PDB entry 6GFY | X-ray diffraction, 2.70 A resolution | chains B and C of the 3 polymer chains in the assembly

[Chain B]
Name: Elongin-C
Source organism: Homo sapiens
Reference sequence: Q15369 (ELOC_HUMAN); residues 17-112 here = UniProt positions 17-112
Chain sequence (97 residues; numbered 16 to 112; the number before each row is that of its first residue):
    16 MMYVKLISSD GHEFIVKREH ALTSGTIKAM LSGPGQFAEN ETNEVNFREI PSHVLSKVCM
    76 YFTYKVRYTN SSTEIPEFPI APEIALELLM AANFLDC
Not modelled in the structure: 48-57
Construct notes: initiating methionine (16)

[Chain C]
Name: von Hippel-Lindau disease tumor suppressor
Source organism: Homo sapiens
Reference sequence: P40337 (VHL_HUMAN); residues 54-213 here = UniProt positions 54-213
Chain sequence (162 residues; numbered 52 to 213; the number before each row is that of its first residue):
    52 GSMEAGRPRP VLRSVNSREP SQVIFCNRSP RVVLPVWLNF DGEPQPYPTL PPGTGRRIHS
   112 YRGHLWLFRD AGTHDGLLVN QTELFVPSLN VDGQPIFANI TLPVYTLKER CLQVVRSLVK
   172 PENYRRLDIV RSLYEDLEDH PNVQKDLERL TQERIAHQRM GD
Not modelled in the structure: 52-61, 203-213
Modified residues: C77 (S-(dimethylarsenic)cysteine; CAS)
Construct notes: expression tag (52-53)
Residues lining bound ligands: EXH ((2R,3R,4S)-1-[(2S)-2-acetamido-3,3-dimethyl-butanoyl]-3-fluoranyl-N-[[4-(4-methyl-1,3-thiazol-5-yl)phenyl]methyl]-4-oxidanyl-pyrrolidine-2-carboxamide): N67, F76, P86, W88, F91, Y98, P99, L101, R107, I109, H110, S111, Y112, H115, W117
UniProt features mapped onto this chain:
  - region: T157 to V166 (Interaction with Elongin BC complex)
From the paper describing this entry:
  - binding site for EXH: H110, S111, W117

[How chain B and chain C interact]
Pairs across the interface (26):
  Y76(B) - Y156(C)  hydrogen bond (side chain-backbone)
  Y76(B) - T157(C)
  Y76(B) - L158(C)  hydrogen bond (side chain-backbone)
  Y83(B) - V155(C)
  S86(B) - Q132(C)  hydrogen bond (backbone-side chain)
  S87(B) - Q132(C)
  E89(B) - R79(C)
  I90(B) - L153(C)
  I90(B) - V155(C)  hydrophobic
  E92(B) - P81(C)
  E92(B) - R82(C)  salt bridge
  E92(B) - L153(C)
  E92(B) - R161(C)  salt bridge
  F93(B) - L158(C)  hydrophobic
  F93(B) - R161(C)  hydrogen bond (backbone-side chain)
  I95(B) - R161(C)
  P97(B) - L169(C)  hydrophobic
  L101(B) - L178(C)  hydrophobic
  L103(B) - C162(C)  hydrophobic
  L104(B) - C162(C)
  A107(B) - K159(C)
  N108(B) - K159(C)  hydrogen bond
  N108(B) - L184(C)
  C112(B) - T157(C)
  C112(B) - L158(C)  hydrogen bond (backbone-backbone)
  C112(B) - K159(C)  hydrogen bond (backbone-backbone)
Interface residues without a listed pair, chain B (23 interface residues in all): V73, Y79, K80, T84, P91, A100, M105
Interface residues without a listed pair, chain C (22 interface residues in all): S80, L163, Q164, V165, V166, D179, I180

[Summary]
Chain B and chain C form an interface of 23 and 22 residues respectively, with 7 hydrogen bonds and 2 salt
bridges. Polar pairs include E92(B)-R82(C), E92(B)-R161(C) and Y76(B)-Y156(C). Ligands of chain C: compound
EXH. The paper reports a binding site for EXH at H110(C), S111(C) and W117(C).
Here chain B is Elongin-C and chain C is von Hippel-Lindau disease tumor suppressor, both from Homo sapiens.
Entry 6GFY (pVHL:EloB:EloC in complex with modified VH032 containing (3R,4S)-3-fluoro-4-hydroxyproline (ligand
14a)) was determined by X-ray diffraction, deposited together with 6GFX and 6GFZ.
